PDB entry 5UEU | X-ray diffraction, 2.26 A resolution | chain A

# Chain A
Name: Bromodomain-containing protein 4
From: Homo sapiens
UniProtKB: O60885 (BRD4_HUMAN); numbering as in UniProt (aligned over 352-457)
Chain sequence (109 residues; each row starts with the number of its first residue):
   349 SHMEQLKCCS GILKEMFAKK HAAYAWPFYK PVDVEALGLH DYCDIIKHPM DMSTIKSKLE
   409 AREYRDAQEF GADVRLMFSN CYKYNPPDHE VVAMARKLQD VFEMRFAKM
Differences from the reference sequence: expression tag (349-351)
Small-molecule neighbours: 0S6 (methyl [(6S)-4-(4-chlorophenyl)-2,3,9-trimethyl-6H-thieno[3,2-f][1,2,4]triazolo[4,3-a][1,4]diazepin-6-yl]acetate): W374, P375, F376, V380, L385, L387, C429, Y432, N433, E438, V439, M442
Curated features (UniProtKB/Swiss-Prot):
  - site: N433 (Acetylated histone binding)
  - natural variant: Y390 (Y390C: Found in a patient with a neurodevelopmental syndrome; uncertain significance), Y430 (Y430C: In CDLS6)
  - mutagenesis: N433 (N433A: Abolishes binding to acetylated histones)

# Summary
Bound to chain A: compound 0S6. From UniProt: one mutagenesis site.
Chain A is Bromodomain-containing protein 4 (Homo sapiens); the structure, Brd4_bd2_a-1107604, was determined
by X-ray diffraction (same publication as 5UF0, 5UEW, 5UEX, 5UEY and 5UEZ).
